1IJF - chains A and B; structure by X-ray diffraction, 3.00 A resolution.

# Chain A
Name: elongation factor 1-alpha
From: Saccharomyces cerevisiae
Reference sequence: P02994 (EF1A_YEAST); numbering as in UniProt (aligned over 1-458)
Amino-acid sequence (458 residues; each row starts with the number of its first residue):
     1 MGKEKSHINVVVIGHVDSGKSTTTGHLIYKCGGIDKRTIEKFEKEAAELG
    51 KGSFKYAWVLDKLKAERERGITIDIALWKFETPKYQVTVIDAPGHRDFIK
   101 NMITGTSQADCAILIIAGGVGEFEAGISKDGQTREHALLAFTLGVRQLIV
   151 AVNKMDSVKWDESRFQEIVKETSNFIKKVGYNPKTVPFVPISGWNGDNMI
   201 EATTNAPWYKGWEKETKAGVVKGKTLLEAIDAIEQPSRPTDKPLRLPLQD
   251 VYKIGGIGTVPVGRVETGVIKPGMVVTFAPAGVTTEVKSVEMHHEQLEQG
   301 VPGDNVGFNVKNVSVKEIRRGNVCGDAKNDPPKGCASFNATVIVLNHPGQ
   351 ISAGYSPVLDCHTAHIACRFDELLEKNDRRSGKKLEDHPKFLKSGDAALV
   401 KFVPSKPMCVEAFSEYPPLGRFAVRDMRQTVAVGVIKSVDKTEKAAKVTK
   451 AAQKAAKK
Unresolved in the structure: 1, 442-458
Small-molecule neighbours: GDP (guanosine-5'-diphosphate): Val16, Gly19, Lys20, Ser21, Thr22, Asn153, Lys154, Asp156, Ser157, Ser192, Gly193, Trp194, Asn195
UniProt features mapped onto this chain:
  - region: Gly14 to Ser21 (G1), Gly70 to Asp74 (G2), Asp91 to Gly94 (G3), Asn153 to Asp156 (G4), Ser192 to Trp194 (G5)
  - binding site (GTP): Ser21, Thr22, Asn153, Lys154, Asp156, Ser192, Gly193, Trp194
  - site (Not modified): Glu298, Glu372
  - modified residue: Gly2 (N,N,N-trimethylglycine), Lys3 (N6,N6-dimethyllysine), Ser18 (Phosphoserine), Lys30 (N6-methyllysine), Thr72 (Phosphothreonine), Lys79 (N6,N6,N6-trimethyllysine), Thr82 (Phosphothreonine), Ser163 (Phosphoserine), Thr259 (Phosphothreonine), Ser289 (Phosphoserine), Lys316 (N6,N6-dimethyllysine), Lys390 (N6-methyllysine), Ser414 (Phosphoserine), Thr430 (Phosphothreonine), Lys458 (Lysine methyl ester)
  - cross-link (Glycyl lysine isopeptide (Lys-Gly)): Lys224 (interchain with G-Cter in ubiquitin), Lys242 (interchain with G-Cter in ubiquitin), Lys253 (interchain with G-Cter in ubiquitin), Lys271 (interchain with G-Cter in ubiquitin), Lys393 (interchain with G-Cter in ubiquitin), Lys437 (interchain with G-Cter in ubiquitin)
  - mutagenesis: Glu122 (E122K: Reduces interaction with YEF3), Asn153 (N153D: Increases KM for GTP to 2.7 mM; N153T: Increases KM for GTP to 6.0 mM and reduces translation fidelity. Increases Km for GTP to 10.3 mM and reduces translation fidelity ...), Asp156 (D156E: Increases KM for GTP to 10.3 mM and reduces translation fidelity; when associated with T-152; D156N: Increases KM for GTP to 13.1 mM and reduces translation fidelity ...), Glu286 (E286K: In TEF2-1; strongly reduces translation fidelity by increasing the frequency of frameshifting and amino acid misincorporation), Glu317 (E317K: In TEF2-2; strongly reduces translation fidelity by increasing the frequency of frameshifting and amino acid misincorporation)

# Chain B
Name: elongation factor 1-beta
From: Saccharomyces cerevisiae
Notes: fragment: catalytical C-terminal fragment
Reference sequence: P32471 (EF1B_YEAST); residues 1117-1206 here correspond to UniProt positions 117-206 (UniProt number = residue number - 1000)
Amino-acid sequence (90 residues; numbered 1117 to 1206; the number before each row is that of its first residue):
  1117 PAAKSIVTLDVKPWDDETNLEEMVANVKAIEMEGLTWGAHQFIPIGFGIK
  1167 KLQINCVVEDDKVSLDDLQQSIEEDEDHVQSTDIAAMQKL

# Chain A / chain B interface
Pairs across the interface - 72 pairs, chain A then chain B:
  Lys20(A) - Lys1205(B)
  Ser21(A) - Lys1205(B)  hydrogen bond
  Ser21(A) - Leu1206(B)
  Lys64(A) - Leu1206(B)  hydrogen bond (side chain-backbone)
  Arg67(A) - Val1173(B)
  Glu68(A) - Lys1120(B)  salt bridge
  Glu68(A) - Thr1152(B)
  Glu68(A) - Leu1206(B)
  Gly70(A) - Gly1154(B)
  Gly70(A) - Ala1155(B)
  Thr72(A) - Ala1155(B)
  Asp74(A) - Asn1171(B)  hydrogen bond (backbone-side chain)
  Ile75(A) - Thr1124(B)
  Ile75(A) - Gln1169(B)
  Ile75(A) - Asn1171(B)
  Ala76(A) - Thr1124(B)  hydrogen bond (backbone-side chain)
  Ala76(A) - Ala1202(B)
  Ala76(A) - Gln1204(B)  hydrogen bond (backbone-side chain)
  Leu77(A) - Ala1202(B)
  Trp78(A) - Gln1204(B)
  Val89(A) - Gln1204(B)  hydrogen bond (backbone-side chain)
  Ile90(A) - Met1203(B)
  Ile90(A) - Gln1204(B)
  Asp91(A) - Gln1204(B)  hydrogen bond (backbone-side chain)
  Asp91(A) - Lys1205(B)  hydrogen bond (backbone-backbone)
  Ala92(A) - Lys1205(B)
  Pro93(A) - Ser1121(B)
  Pro93(A) - Met1203(B)
  Pro93(A) - Gln1204(B)
  Pro93(A) - Lys1205(B)
  Gly94(A) - Asp1176(B)
  His95(A) - Ser1121(B)
  His95(A) - Val1174(B)
  His95(A) - Asp1176(B)  hydrogen bond (backbone-side chain)
  His95(A) - Val1179(B)  hydrogen bond (side chain-backbone)
  His95(A) - Leu1181(B)
  Asp97(A) - Ser1180(B)
  Asp97(A) - Leu1181(B)  hydrogen bond (side chain-backbone)
  Asp97(A) - Asp1182(B)  hydrogen bond (side chain-backbone)
  Phe98(A) - Met1203(B)  hydrophobic
  Lys100(A) - Asp1182(B)  salt bridge
  Asn101(A) - Ile1200(B)
  Asn101(A) - Met1203(B)
  Asp250(A) - Lys1128(B)  salt bridge
  Asp250(A) - Gln1196(B)
  Asp250(A) - Ser1197(B)  hydrogen bond
  Val251(A) - Gln1196(B)  hydrogen bond (backbone-side chain)
  Tyr252(A) - Lys1128(B)
  Tyr252(A) - Pro1129(B)
  Tyr252(A) - Trp1130(B)
  Tyr252(A) - Ile1161(B)
  Tyr252(A) - Ile1165(B)  hydrophobic
  Tyr252(A) - Gln1196(B)
  Lys253(A) - Asp1131(B)
  Ile254(A) - Asp1132(B)
  Ile254(A) - Phe1163(B)
  Ile254(A) - Ile1165(B)  hydrophobic
  Ile257(A) - Phe1163(B)  hydrophobic
  Val260(A) - Phe1163(B)  hydrophobic
  Ser289(A) - Phe1163(B)
  Glu291(A) - Gly1162(B)
  Glu291(A) - Phe1163(B)  hydrogen bond (side chain-backbone)
  His293(A) - Ile1159(B)
  His293(A) - Pro1160(B)  hydrogen bond (side chain-backbone)
  His293(A) - Gly1162(B)
  His294(A) - Pro1160(B)
  Gly307(A) - Phe1163(B)
  Phe308(A) - Phe1163(B)
  Asn309(A) - Phe1163(B)
  Arg320(A) - Asp1199(B)  salt bridge
  Arg428(A) - Ser1180(B)  hydrogen bond
  Arg428(A) - Asp1183(B)  salt bridge
Interface residues without a listed pair, chain A (44 interface residues in all): Arg69, Ile73, Gln249, Gly255, Val262
Interface residues without a listed pair, chain B (40 interface residues in all): Ile1122, Trp1153, Gln1157, Thr1198

# Summary
44 residues of chain A face 40 of chain B across their interface, with 17 hydrogen bonds and 5 salt bridges.
Polar pairs include Glu68(A)-Lys1120(B), Lys100(A)-Asp1182(B) and Asp250(A)-Lys1128(B). Ligands of chain A:
GDP.
Here chain A is elongation factor 1-alpha and chain B is elongation factor 1-beta, both from Saccharomyces
cerevisiae. Entry 1IJF (Nucleotide exchange mechanisms in the eEF1A-eEF1Ba complex) was determined by X-ray
diffraction together with 1G7C from the same study.
